8C0F - chains A and E of the 6 polymer chains in the assembly; structure by X-ray diffraction, 2.10 A resolution.

Chain A:
Name: Tubulin alpha-1B chain
Organism: Bos taurus
Reference sequence: P81947 (TBA1B_BOVIN); residue numbers follow UniProt; this construct covers 1-451
Sequence (451 residues; numbered 1 to 451; the number before each row is that of its first residue):
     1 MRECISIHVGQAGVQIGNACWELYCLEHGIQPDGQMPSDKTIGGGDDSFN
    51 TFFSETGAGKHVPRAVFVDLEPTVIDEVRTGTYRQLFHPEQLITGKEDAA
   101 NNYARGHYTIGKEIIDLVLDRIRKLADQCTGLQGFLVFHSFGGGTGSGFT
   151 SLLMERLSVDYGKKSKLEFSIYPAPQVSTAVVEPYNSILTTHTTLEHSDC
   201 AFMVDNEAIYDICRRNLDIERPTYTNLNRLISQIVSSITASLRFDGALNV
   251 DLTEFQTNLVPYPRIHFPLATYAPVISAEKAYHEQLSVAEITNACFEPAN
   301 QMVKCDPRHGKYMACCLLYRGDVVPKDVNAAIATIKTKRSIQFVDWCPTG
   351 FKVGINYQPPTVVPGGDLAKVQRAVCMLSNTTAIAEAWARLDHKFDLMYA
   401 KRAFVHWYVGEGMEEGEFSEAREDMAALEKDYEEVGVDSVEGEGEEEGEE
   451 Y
Disordered / not traced: 438-451
Ion coordination: Ca2+: Asp39, Thr41, Gly44, Glu55
Ligand contacts:
  - GTP (guanosine-5'-triphosphate): Gly10, Gln11, Ala12, Gln15, Ile16, Asp69, Asp98, Ala99, Ala100, Asn101, Asn102, Ser140, Gly142, Gly143, Gly144, Thr145, Gly146, Ile171, Pro173, Val177, Ser178, Thr179, Glu183, Asn206, Tyr224, Leu227, Asn228, Ile231
  - SOZ (5-fluoranyl-2-(6-fluoranyl-2-methyl-benzimidazol-1-yl)-N4-[4-(trifluoromethyl)phenyl]pyrimidine-4,6-diamine): Asn101, Thr179, Ala180, Val181
Reported in the primary citation:
  - binding site for SOZ: Thr179, Val181

Chain E:
Name: Stathmin-4
Organism: Rattus norvegicus
Reference sequence: P63043 (STMN4_RAT); residues 5-145 here correspond to UniProt positions 49-189 (UniProt number = residue number + 44)
Sequence (143 residues; row label = number of the first residue in the row):
     3 MADMEVIELNKCTSGQSFEVILKPPSFDGVPEFNASLPRRRDPSLEEIQK
    53 KLEAAEERRKYQEAELLKHLAEKREHEREVIQKAIEENNNFIKMAKEKLA
   103 QKMESNKENREAHLAAMLERLQEKDKHAEEVRKNKELKEEASR
Disordered / not traced: 3-5, 28-43, 144-145
Construct notes: initiating methionine (3); expression tag (4)
UniProt features mapped onto this chain:
  - modified residue: Ser46 (Phosphoserine)

Interface between chain A and chain E:
Residue-residue contacts (57):
  Tyr108(A) with Leu54(E), hydrophobic; Ala57(E), hydrophobic; Arg61(E)
  Thr109(A) with Arg61(E), hydrogen bond
  Lys112(A) with Glu55(E); Glu58(E), salt bridge
  Glu155(A) with Ile50(E)
  Arg156(A) with Leu47(E)
  Ser158(A) with Asp44(E)
  Val159(A) with Pro45(E); Leu47(E), hydrophobic; Ile50(E), hydrophobic
  Glu196(A) with Asp44(E)
  His197(A) with Pro45(E)
  Asp245(A) with Cys14(E); Ser16(E)
  Ala247(A) with Asn12(E); Ser19(E)
  Leu248(A) with Ser19(E)
  Pro325(A) with Gln18(E); Phe20(E), hydrophobic
  Asn329(A) with Met6(E); Val8(E); Phe20(E); Val22(E)
  Ile332(A) with Leu24(E), hydrophobic
  Lys336(A) with Leu24(E); Lys25(E)
  Asp345(A) with Pro27(E)
  Pro348(A) with Lys25(E); Pro27(E)
  Thr349(A) with Ile23(E); Leu24(E), hydrogen bond (backbone-backbone); Lys25(E), hydrogen bond (backbone-backbone)
  Gly350(A) with Val22(E)
  Phe351(A) with Glu21(E); Val22(E), hydrogen bond (backbone-backbone)
  Lys352(A) with Phe20(E); Glu21(E), salt bridge
  Val353(A) with Ser19(E); Phe20(E), hydrogen bond (backbone-backbone)
  Gly354(A) with Gln18(E)
  Ile355(A) with Gly17(E); Gln18(E), hydrogen bond (backbone-backbone)
  Asn356(A) with Ser16(E)
  Tyr357(A) with Thr15(E); Ser16(E), hydrogen bond (backbone-backbone); Gly17(E); Gln18(E), hydrogen bond
  Val409(A) with Gln64(E), hydrogen bond (backbone-side chain)
  Gly410(A) with Arg61(E); Gln64(E)
  Glu411(A) with Arg61(E), hydrogen bond (backbone-side chain)
  Gly412(A) with Ala57(E); Arg60(E), hydrogen bond (backbone-side chain); Arg61(E)
  Glu414(A) with Arg60(E), salt bridge
Interface residues without a listed pair, chain A (40 interface residues in all): His107, Glu113, Leu152, Gly246, Val328, Ala333, Cys347, Gln358
Interface residues without a listed pair, chain E (32 interface residues in all): Leu11, Pro26, Ser46, Gln51, Lys53

In short:
40 residues of chain A face 32 of chain E across their interface; the contacts include 11 hydrogen bonds and 3
salt bridges. Polar pairs include Lys112(A)-Glu58(E), Lys352(A)-Glu21(E) and Glu414(A)-Arg60(E). Bound to
chain A: GTP and compound SOZ. Asp39(A), Thr41(A), Gly44(A) and Glu55(A) coordinate Ca2+. From the paper: a
binding site for SOZ at Thr179(A) and Val181(A).
Here chain A is Tubulin alpha-1B chain (Bos taurus) and chain E is Stathmin-4 (Rattus norvegicus). Entry 8C0F
(Tubulin-PTC596 complex) was determined by X-ray diffraction.
